Entry 5TPW (X-ray diffraction, 2.91 A resolution); this record covers chains A and H of the 4 polymer chains in the assembly.

# Chain A
Protein: NMDA glutamate receptor subunit
From: Xenopus laevis
UniProt: Q91977 (Q91977_XENLA); residues 24-408 here = UniProt positions 24-408
Chain sequence (389 residues; each row starts with the number of its first residue):
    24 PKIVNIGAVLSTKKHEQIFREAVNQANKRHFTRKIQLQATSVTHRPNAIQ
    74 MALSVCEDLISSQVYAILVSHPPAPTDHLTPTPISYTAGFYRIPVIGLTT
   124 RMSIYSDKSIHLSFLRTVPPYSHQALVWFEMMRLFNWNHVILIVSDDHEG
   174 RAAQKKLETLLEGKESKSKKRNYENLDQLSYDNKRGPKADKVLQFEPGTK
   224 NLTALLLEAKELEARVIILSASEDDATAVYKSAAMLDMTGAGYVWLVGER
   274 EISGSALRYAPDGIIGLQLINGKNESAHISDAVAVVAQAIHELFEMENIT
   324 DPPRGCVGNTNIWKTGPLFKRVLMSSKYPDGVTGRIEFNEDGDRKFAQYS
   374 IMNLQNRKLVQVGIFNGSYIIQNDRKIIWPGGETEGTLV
Not modelled in the structure: 54-55, 98-100, 188-209
Construct notes: engineered mutation Q61 (Asn in Q91977), Q371 (Asn in Q91977); expression tag (409-412)
Cystine bridges: C79-C329
Glycans and other covalent adducts: N-acetylglucosamine (NAG) linked to N297, N389

# Chain H
Protein: Fab, heavy chain
From: Mus musculus
Notes: antibody fragment or engineered binder
Chain sequence (221 residues; numbered 1 to 221; the number before each row is that of its first residue):
     1 EVKLVESGPELKKPGETVKISCKASGFTFTNYGMNWVKQAPGKGLKWMGW
    51 INIYTGEPTYADDFKGRFAFSLETSASTAYLQINNLKNEDTATYFCARGY
   101 DYEGYFDYWGQGTTLTVSSAKTTPPSVYPLAPGSAAQTNSMVTLGCLVKG
   151 YFPEPVTVTWNSGSLSSGVHTFPAVLQSDLYTLSSSVTVPSSTWPSETVT
   201 CNVAHPASSTKVDKKIVPRDC
Not modelled in the structure: 133-139, 219-221
Cystine bridges: C22-C96, C146-C201

# Interface between chain A and chain H
Pairs across the interface (18; chain A residue first):
  K36(A) with E103(H), salt bridge
  E39(A) with D101(H)
  S64(A) with Y100(H), hydrogen bond (backbone-side chain)
  V65(A) with Y100(H); D101(H)
  T66(A) with D101(H), hydrogen bond
  R68(A) with N31(H), hydrogen bond (side chain-backbone); D101(H), salt bridge; Y102(H)
  P69(A) with Y54(H)
  Q73(A) with T30(H), hydrogen bond; N31(H), hydrogen bond
  L76(A) with T28(H)
  E80(A) with F27(H); T28(H), hydrogen bond; Y32(H), hydrogen bond
  D81(A) with Y32(H), hydrogen bond; Y100(H)
Interface residues without a listed pair, chain A (13 interface residues in all): T63, S77

# Overview
The interface between chain A and chain H involves 13 residues on one side and 10 on the other, with 8
hydrogen bonds and 2 salt bridges. Polar pairs include K36(A)-E103(H), R68(A)-D101(H) and S64(A)-Y100(H).
Covalently linked N-acetylglucosamine: at N297(A) and N389(A).
Here chain A is NMDA glutamate receptor subunit (Xenopus laevis) and chain H is Fab, heavy chain (Mus
musculus). Entry 5TPW (Crystal structure of amino terminal domains of the NMDA receptor subunit GluN1 and
GluN2A in complex ...) was determined by X-ray diffraction (same publication as 5TPZ, 5TQ0 and 5TQ2).
